4QV6 - chains T and U of the 28 polymer chains in the assembly; structure by X-ray diffraction, 2.80 A resolution.

# Chain T
Name: Probable proteasome subunit alpha type-7
Source organism: Saccharomyces cerevisiae
Notes: EC 3.4.25.1
UniProtKB: P21242 (PSA7_YEAST); residues -3 to 284 here correspond to UniProt positions 1-288 (UniProt number = residue number + 4)
Sequence (288 residues; each row starts with the number of its first residue; numbers below 1 keep their minus sign (Met-3 is residue -3)):
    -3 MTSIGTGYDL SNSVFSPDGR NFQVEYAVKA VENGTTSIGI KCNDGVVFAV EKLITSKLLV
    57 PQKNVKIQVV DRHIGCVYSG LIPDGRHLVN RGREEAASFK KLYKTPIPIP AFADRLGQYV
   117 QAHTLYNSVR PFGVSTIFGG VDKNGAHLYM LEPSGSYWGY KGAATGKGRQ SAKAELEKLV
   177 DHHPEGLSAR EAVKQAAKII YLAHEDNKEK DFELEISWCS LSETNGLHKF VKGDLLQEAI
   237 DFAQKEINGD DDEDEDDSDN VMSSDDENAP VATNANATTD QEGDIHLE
Unresolved in the structure: -3 to 1, 245-284

# Chain U
Name: Proteasome subunit alpha type-1
Source organism: Saccharomyces cerevisiae
Notes: EC 3.4.25.1
UniProtKB: P21243 (PSA1_YEAST); residues -8 to 243 here correspond to UniProt positions 1-252 (UniProt number = residue number + 9)
Sequence (252 residues; each row starts with the number of its first residue; numbers below 1 keep their minus sign (Met-8 is residue -8)):
    -8 MSGAAAASAA GYDRHITIFS PEGRLYQVEY AFKATNQTNI NSLAVRGKDC TVVISQKKVP
    52 DKLLDPTTVS YIFCISRTIG MVVNGPIPDA RNAALRAKAE AAEFRYKYGY DMPCDVLAKR
   112 MANLSQIYTQ RAYMRPLGVI LTFVSVDEEL GPSIYKTDPA GYYVGYKATA TGPKQQEITT
   172 NLENHFKKSK IDHINEESWE KVVEFAITHM IDALGTEFSK NDLEVGVATK DKFFTLSAEN
   232 IEERLVAIAE QD
Unresolved in the structure: -8 to 1, 243

# How chain T and chain U interact
Residue-residue contacts - 62 pairs, chain T then chain U:
  Thr2(T) with His6(U)
  Gly3(T) with His6(U)
  Tyr4(T) with Arg5(U); His6(U); Tyr21(U)
  Ser9(T) with Arg126(U)
  Val10(T) with His6(U); Gln18(U)
  Phe11(T) with Gln18(U), hydrogen bond (backbone-side chain); Tyr21(U); Ala22(U), hydrophobic; Ala25(U), hydrophobic; Arg126(U); Pro127(U); Gly129(U)
  Ser12(T) with Tyr21(U)
  Pro13(T) with Tyr21(U), hydrophobic; Lys24(U), hydrogen bond (backbone-side chain)
  Asp14(T) with Lys24(U)
  Gly15(T) with Tyr21(U); Ala25(U)
  Lys37(T) with Asp56(U), salt bridge
  Gln114(T) with Arg82(U), hydrogen bond (side chain-backbone); Asn83(U); Leu86(U)
  Gln117(T) with Pro79(U); Asp80(U); Asn83(U), hydrogen bond; Arg126(U)
  Thr120(T) with Arg126(U), hydrogen bond (backbone-side chain)
  Leu121(T) with Asn83(U); Tyr124(U); Arg126(U); Leu128(U), hydrophobic
  Tyr122(T) with Tyr124(U); Met125(U), hydrophobic
  Ser150(T) with Pro79(U)
  Gly151(T) with Pro79(U)
  Ser152(T) with Ile78(U); Pro79(U)
  Tyr153(T) with Arg82(U), hydrogen bond (backbone-side chain)
  Trp154(T) with Leu55(U), hydrophobic; Thr59(U); Val60(U), hydrophobic; Ser61(U); Tyr62(U); Ile78(U), hydrophobic; Arg82(U)
  Gly155(T) with Leu55(U); Asp56(U), hydrogen bond (backbone-backbone); Thr59(U), hydrogen bond (backbone-side chain)
  Tyr156(T) with Leu54(U); Leu55(U); Asp56(U)
  Lys157(T) with Lys53(U); Leu54(U), hydrogen bond (backbone-backbone)
  Gly158(T) with Leu54(U)
  Lys169(T) with Leu54(U)
  Leu172(T) with Leu54(U), hydrophobic
  Glu173(T) with Lys53(U), salt bridge; Leu54(U)
  Asp177(T) with Lys53(U), salt bridge
Also at the interface, not in a pair above, chain T (32 interface residues in all): Asp110, Tyr145, Val176
Also at the interface, not in a pair above, chain U (29 interface residues in all): Asp52, Pro57

# Summary
Chain T and chain U form an interface of 32 and 29 residues respectively; the contacts include 9 hydrogen
bonds and 3 salt bridges. Polar pairs include Lys37(T)-Asp56(U), Glu173(T)-Lys53(U) and Asp177(T)-Lys53(U).
Here chain T is Probable proteasome subunit alpha type-7 and chain U is Proteasome subunit alpha type-1, both
from Saccharomyces cerevisiae. Entry 4QV6 (yCP beta5-A49V mutant) was determined by X-ray diffraction (same
publication as 4QUX, 4QUY, 4QV0, 4QV1, 4QV3, 4QV4 and 42 further entries).
